PDB entry 3C3O | X-ray diffraction, 2.15 A resolution | chains A and B

Chain A:
Name: Programmed cell death 6-interacting protein
Source organism: Homo sapiens
Notes: fragment: BRO1 domain
UniProt: Q8WUM4 (PDC6I_HUMAN); numbering as in UniProt (aligned over 1-359)
Sequence (380 residues; each row starts with the number of its first residue; numbers below 1 keep their minus sign (Met-20 is residue -20)):
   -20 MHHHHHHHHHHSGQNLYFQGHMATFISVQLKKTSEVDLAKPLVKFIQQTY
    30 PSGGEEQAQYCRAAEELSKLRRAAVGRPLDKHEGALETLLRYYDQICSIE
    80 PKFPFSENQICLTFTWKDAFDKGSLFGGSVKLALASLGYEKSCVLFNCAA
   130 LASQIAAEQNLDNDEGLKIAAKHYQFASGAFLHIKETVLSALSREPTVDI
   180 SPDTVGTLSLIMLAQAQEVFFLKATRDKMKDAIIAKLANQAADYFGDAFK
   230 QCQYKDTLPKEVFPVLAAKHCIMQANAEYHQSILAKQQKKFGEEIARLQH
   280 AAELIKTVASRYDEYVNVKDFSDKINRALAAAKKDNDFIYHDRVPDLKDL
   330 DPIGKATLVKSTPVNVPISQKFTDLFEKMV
Not modelled in the structure: -20 to 1, 359
Construct notes: expression tag (-20 to 0)
Curated features (UniProtKB/Swiss-Prot):
  - modified residue: Ala2 (N-acetylalanine), Lys215 (N6-acetyllysine)
From the paper describing this entry:
  - conformationally variable residues (side-chain flip): Phe199
  - contacts within the chain: Asp143-Lys202 (salt bridge)

Chain B:
Name: Charged multivesicular body protein 4a peptide
UniProt: Q9BY43 (CHM4A_HUMAN); residue numbers follow UniProt; this construct covers 210-222
Sequence (13 residues; row label = number of the first residue in the row):
   210 DEEALKQLAEWVS

How chain A and chain B interact:
Contacting residue pairs (20; chain A residue first):
  Asp143(A) - Trp220(B)  hydrogen bond
  Leu146(A) - Trp220(B)
  Lys147(A) - Trp220(B)
  Lys147(A) - Val221(B)
  Ala150(A) - Val221(B)  hydrophobic
  Lys151(A) - Val221(B)
  Gln154(A) - Val221(B)
  Phe199(A) - Leu217(B)
  Phe199(A) - Trp220(B)  hydrophobic
  Lys202(A) - Leu217(B)
  Lys202(A) - Trp220(B)
  Met208(A) - Ala213(B)
  Met208(A) - Leu217(B)  hydrophobic
  Ile212(A) - Asp210(B)
  Ile212(A) - Ala213(B)  hydrophobic
  Leu216(A) - Leu217(B)  hydrophobic
  Ala335(A) - Leu214(B)  hydrophobic
  Leu337(A) - Leu214(B)
  Leu337(A) - Leu217(B)  hydrophobic
  Leu337(A) - Ala218(B)
Also at the interface, not in a pair above, chain A (16 interface residues in all): Ala203, Ala211, Lys215
Interface features reported in the paper:
  - residue pairs: Asp143(A)-Trp220(B) (hydrogen bond), Lys147(A)-Trp220(B) (backbone contact), Lys151(A)-Ser222(B) (water-mediated contact)
  - interface residues, chain A: Lys151(A), Phe199(A), Ile212(A), Leu216(A)
  - hot spots on chain A (mutagenesis) - F199D, I212D, L216D: abolished binding to Charged multivesicular body protein 4a peptide (chain B) (citing earlier work)
  - interface residues, chain B: Leu214(B), Leu217(B), Trp220(B)
  - hot spots on chain B (mutagenesis) - L214A, L217A, W220A: abolished binding to Programmed cell death 6-interacting protein (chain A)

Summary:
16 residues of chain A face 7 of chain B across their interface, with 1 hydrogen bond. Its one hydrogen-bonded
contact is Asp143(A)-Trp220(B). The authors report a hydrogen bond between Asp143(A) and Trp220(B); a backbone
contact between Lys147(A) and Trp220(B); a water-mediated contact between Lys151(A) and Ser222(B). From the
paper: F199D, I212D and L216D of chain A abolish binding to Charged multivesicular body protein 4a peptide
(chain B); interface residues Lys151(A), Phe199(A) and Leu214(B) among others; 6 substitutions were tested in
all.
Here chain A is Programmed cell death 6-interacting protein (Homo sapiens) and chain B is Charged
multivesicular body protein 4a peptide. Entry 3C3O (ALIX Bro1-domain:CHMIP4A co-crystal structure) was
determined by X-ray diffraction, deposited together with 3C3Q and 3C3R.
